PDB entry 7WTL | electron microscopy, 3.30 A resolution | chains C2 and SI of the 19 polymer chains in the assembly

== Chain C2 ==
Molecule: 18S rRNA
Source organism: Saccharomyces cerevisiae
Sequence (1800 nucleotides; numbered 1 to 1800; the number before each row is that of its first residue):
     1 UAUCUGGUUG AUCCUGCCAG UAGUCAUAUG CUUGUCUCAA AGAUUAAGCC AUGCAUGUCU
    61 AAGUAUAAGC AAUUUAUACA GUGAAACUGC GAAUGGCUCA UUAAAUCAGU UAUCGUUUAU
   121 UUGAUAGUUC CUUUACUACA UGGUAUAACU GUGGUAAUUC UAGAGCUAAU ACAUGCUUAA
   181 AAUCUCGACC CUUUGGAAGA GAUGUAUUUA UUAGAUAAAA AAUCAAUGUC UUCGGACUCU
   241 UUGAUGAUUC AUAAUAACUU UUCGAAUCGC AUGGCCUUGU GCUGGCGAUG GUUCAUUCAA
   301 AUUUCUGCCC UAUCAACUUU CGAUGGUAGG AUAGUGGCCU ACCAUGGUUU CAACGGGUAA
   361 CGGGGAAUAA GGGUUCGAUU CCGGAGAGGG AGCCUGAGAA ACGGCUACCA CAUCCAAGGA
   421 AGGCAGCAGG CGCGCAAAUU ACCCAAUCCU AAUUCAGGGA GGUAGUGACA AUAAAUAACG
   481 AUACAGGGCC CAUUCGGGUC UUGUAAUUGG AAUGAGUACA AUGUAAAUAC CUUAACGAGG
   541 AACAAUUGGA GGGCAAGUCU GGUGCCAGCA GCCGCGGUAA UUCCAGCUCC AAUAGCGUAU
   601 AUUAAAGUUG UUGCAGUUAA AAAGCUCGUA GUUGAACUUU GGGCCCGGUU GGCCGGUCCG
   661 AUUUUUUCGU GUACUGGAUU UCCAACGGGG CCUUUCCUUC UGGCUAACCU UGAGUCCUUG
   721 UGGCUCUUGG CGAACCAGGA CUUUUACUUU GAAAAAAUUA GAGUGUUCAA AGCAGGCGUA
   781 UUGCUCGAAU AUAUUAGCAU GGAAUAAUAG AAUAGGACGU UUGGUUCUAU UUUGUUGGUU
   841 UCUAGGACCA UCGUAAUGAU UAAUAGGGAC GGUCGGGGGC AUCAGUAUUC AAUUGUCAGA
   901 GGUGAAAUUC UUGGAUUUAU UGAAGACUAA CUACUGCGAA AGCAUUUGCC AAGGACGUUU
   961 UCAUUAAUCA AGAACGAAAG UUAGGGGAUC GAAGAUGAUC AGAUACCGUC GUAGUCUUAA
  1021 CCAUAAACUA UGCCGACUAG GGAUCGGGUG GUGUUUUUUU AAUGACCCAC UCGGCACCUU
  1081 ACGAGAAAUC AAAGUCUUUG GGUUCUGGGG GGAGUAUGGU CGCAAGGCUG AAACUUAAAG
  1141 GAAUUGACGG AAGGGCACCA CCAGGAGUGG AGCCUGCGGC UUAAUUUGAC UCAACACGGG
  1201 GAAACUCACC AGGUCCAGAC ACAAUAAGGA UUGACAGAUU GAGAGCUCUU UCUUGAUUUU
  1261 GUGGGUGGUG GUGCAUGGCC GUUCUUAGUU GGUGGAGUGA UUUGUCUGCU UAAUUGCGAU
  1321 AACGAACGAG ACCUUAACCU ACUAAAUAGU GGUGCUAGCA UUUGCUGGUU AUCCACUUCU
  1381 UAGAGGGACU AUCGGUUUCA AGCCGAUGGA AGUUUGAGGC AAUAACAGGU CUGUGAUGCC
  1441 CUUAGACGUU CUGGGCCGCA CGCGCGCUAC ACUGACGGAG CCAGCGAGUC UAACCUUGGC
  1501 CGAGAGGUCU UGGUAAUCUU GUGAAACUCC GUCGUGCUGG GGAUAGAGCA UUGUAAUUAU
  1561 UGCUCUUCAA CGAGGAAUUC CUAGUAAGCG CAAGUCAUCA GCUUGCGUUG AUUACGUCCC
  1621 UGCCCUUUGU ACACACCGCC CGUCGCUAGU ACCGAUUGAA UGGCUUAGUG AGGCCUCAGG
  1681 AUCUGCUUAG AGAAGGGGGC AACUCCAUCU CAGAGCGGAG AAUUUGGACA AACUUGGUCA
  1741 UUUAGAGGAA CUAAAAGUCG UAACAAGGUU UCCGUAGGUG AACCUGCGGA AGGAUCAUUA
Disordered / not traced: 73-75, 133-135, 489-498, 605-608, 651-683, 707-732, 1147-1765

== Chain SI ==
Protein: 40S ribosomal protein S8-A
Source organism: Saccharomyces cerevisiae
UniProt: P0CX39 (RS8A_YEAST); residues 1-200 here = UniProt positions 1-200
Amino-acid sequence (200 residues; row label = number of the first residue in the row):
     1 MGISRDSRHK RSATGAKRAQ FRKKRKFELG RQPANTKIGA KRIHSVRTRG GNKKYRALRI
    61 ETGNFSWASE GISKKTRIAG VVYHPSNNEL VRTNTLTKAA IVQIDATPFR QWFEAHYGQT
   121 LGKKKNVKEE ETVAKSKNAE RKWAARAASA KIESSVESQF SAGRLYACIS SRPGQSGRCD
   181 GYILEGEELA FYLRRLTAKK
Disordered / not traced: 1, 124-134
Swiss-Prot annotation at these positions:
  - modified residue: Thr62 (Phosphothreonine), Ser66 (Phosphoserine), Ser69 (Phosphoserine), Ser73 (Phosphoserine), Ser86 (Phosphoserine), Thr107 (Phosphothreonine), Ser154 (Phosphoserine), Ser155 (Phosphoserine), Ser158 (Phosphoserine), Ser161 (Phosphoserine)

== How chain C2 and chain SI interact ==
Contacting residue pairs - 143 pairs, chain C2 then chain SI:
  U101(C2) with Gln20(SI), sugar contact; Phe21(SI), base contact
  U102(C2) with Ala19(SI), phosphate contact; Gln20(SI), sugar contact
  A103(C2) with Ala19(SI), phosphate contact
  A105(C2) with Arg18(SI), salt bridge to the phosphate; Phe21(SI), sugar contact
  U106(C2) with Phe21(SI), sugar contact
  U117(C2) with Arg49(SI), sugar contact; Gly50(SI), sugar contact; Asn52(SI), phosphate contact
  U118(C2) with Gly50(SI), phosphate contact; Asn52(SI), phosphate contact
  C186(C2) with Lys142(SI), salt bridge to the phosphate; Arg146(SI), salt bridge to the phosphate
  G187(C2) with Asn138(SI), base contact; Lys142(SI), salt bridge to the phosphate
  C189(C2) with Arg141(SI), base contact
  C190(C2) with Lys137(SI), base contact
  C191(C2) with Lys137(SI), base contact
  U193(C2) with Lys137(SI), hydrogen bond to the base
  G195(C2) with Lys137(SI), hydrogen bond to the base
  G196(C2) with Arg141(SI), hydrogen bond to the base
  U207(C2) with Arg178(SI), hydrogen bond to the base
  U208(C2) with Ser171(SI), hydrogen bond to the sugar; Ser176(SI), sugar contact; Arg178(SI), sugar contact; Asp180(SI), hydrogen bond to the sugar
  U209(C2) with Ser170(SI), hydrogen bond to the phosphate; Ser171(SI), sugar contact; Asp180(SI), sugar contact; Gly181(SI), sugar contact
  A210(C2) with Ser66(SI), hydrogen bond to the sugar; Ala68(SI), sugar contact; Ser170(SI), phosphate contact
  A256(C2) with Gly71(SI), sugar contact; Ile72(SI), sugar contact; Ser73(SI), hydrogen bond to the sugar
  A257(C2) with Asn64(SI), hydrogen bond to the sugar; Ser73(SI), hydrogen bond to the sugar
  C258(C2) with Asn64(SI), hydrogen bond to the sugar; Lys75(SI), phosphate contact; Arg178(SI), hydrogen bond to the base
  U259(C2) with Lys75(SI), phosphate contact; Arg178(SI), hydrogen bond to the base
  U260(C2) with Lys41(SI), salt bridge to the phosphate; Ile43(SI), base contact; Ser45(SI), base contact
  U261(C2) with Tyr55(SI), base contact; Arg178(SI), hydrogen bond to the base
  A301(C2) with Phe27(SI), phosphate contact
  U302(C2) with Arg22(SI), salt bridge to the phosphate
  C317(C2) with Thr14(SI), base contact
  U318(C2) with Arg11(SI), hydrogen bond to the phosphate; Gly15(SI), sugar contact
  U319(C2) with Arg11(SI), salt bridge to the phosphate
  G322(C2) with Lys10(SI), hydrogen bond to the phosphate
  A323(C2) with Lys10(SI), salt bridge to the phosphate; Arg11(SI), hydrogen bond to the phosphate
  U324(C2) with Arg11(SI), phosphate contact; Ser12(SI), phosphate contact
  A328(C2) with Pro85(SI), sugar contact; Ser86(SI), hydrogen bond to the base
  G329(C2) with Ser86(SI), hydrogen bond to the sugar; Thr97(SI), phosphate contact; Lys98(SI), salt bridge to the phosphate; Ala99(SI), phosphate contact
  G330(C2) with Pro33(SI), sugar contact; Thr97(SI), sugar contact; Lys98(SI), hydrogen bond to the phosphate; Arg172(SI), salt bridge to the phosphate
  A331(C2) with Gly30(SI), sugar contact; Arg31(SI), hydrogen bond to the sugar; Gln32(SI), sugar contact; Pro33(SI), sugar contact; Ala34(SI), hydrogen bond to the phosphate; Arg56(SI), salt bridge to the phosphate; Arg172(SI), hydrogen bond to the base; Gly174(SI), phosphate contact; Gln175(SI), hydrogen bond to the phosphate
  U332(C2) with Arg5(SI), hydrogen bond to the sugar; Leu29(SI), sugar contact; Arg31(SI), salt bridge to the phosphate; Lys54(SI), salt bridge to the phosphate; Arg56(SI), salt bridge to the phosphate; Arg172(SI), hydrogen bond to the base; Gln175(SI), hydrogen bond to the phosphate
  A333(C2) with Phe27(SI), hydrogen bond to the base; Arg31(SI), salt bridge to the phosphate; Thr48(SI), phosphate contact; Arg49(SI), hydrogen bond to the phosphate; Lys54(SI), salt bridge to the phosphate
  G334(C2) with Arg5(SI), hydrogen bond to the base; Phe27(SI), base contact; Lys54(SI), salt bridge to the phosphate
  U335(C2) with Arg5(SI), hydrogen bond to the base
  G336(C2) with Arg5(SI), hydrogen bond to the base; Ser7(SI), hydrogen bond to the base
  G337(C2) with Lys10(SI), hydrogen bond to the sugar
  C338(C2) with Ser4(SI), hydrogen bond to the sugar; Arg5(SI), sugar contact; Asp6(SI), sugar contact; Ser7(SI), sugar contact; His9(SI), hydrogen bond to the phosphate; Lys10(SI), phosphate contact
  C339(C2) with His9(SI), salt bridge to the phosphate; Lys10(SI), salt bridge to the phosphate
  A341(C2) with Ser86(SI), hydrogen bond to the sugar; Asn87(SI), sugar contact
  G347(C2) with Ala13(SI), hydrogen bond to the sugar; Thr14(SI), hydrogen bond to the base
  U348(C2) with Ala13(SI), sugar contact; Thr14(SI), sugar contact
  A353(C2) with Thr14(SI), phosphate contact
  C354(C2) with Thr14(SI), hydrogen bond to the phosphate; Ala16(SI), phosphate contact
  G355(C2) with Lys17(SI), hydrogen bond to the phosphate
  G384(C2) with Phe21(SI), sugar contact
  A385(C2) with Phe21(SI), sugar contact; Arg22(SI), salt bridge to the phosphate; Arg25(SI), salt bridge to the phosphate
  G386(C2) with Lys23(SI), hydrogen bond to the phosphate; Arg25(SI), salt bridge to the phosphate
  A387(C2) with Lys23(SI), phosphate contact
  G390(C2) with Lys23(SI), salt bridge to the phosphate
  A391(C2) with Lys23(SI), salt bridge to the phosphate
  G392(C2) with Gly2(SI), sugar contact; Lys24(SI), salt bridge to the phosphate
  C393(C2) with Gly2(SI), phosphate contact
  G396(C2) with Lys26(SI), base contact; Arg47(SI), base contact
  A397(C2) with Arg47(SI), salt bridge to the phosphate; Gly50(SI), hydrogen bond to the phosphate; Gly51(SI), sugar contact
  G398(C2) with Arg47(SI), salt bridge to the phosphate; Arg49(SI), phosphate contact; Gly50(SI), hydrogen bond to the phosphate
  A399(C2) with Lys26(SI), phosphate contact; Arg49(SI), salt bridge to the phosphate
  A400(C2) with Lys24(SI), sugar contact; Arg25(SI), phosphate contact; Lys26(SI), base contact; Leu29(SI), base contact
Interface residues without a listed pair, chain C2 (69 interface residues in all): U185, A188, A197, U211, A300
Interface residues without a listed pair, chain SI (76 interface residues in all): His44, Lys74, His84, Ser136, Pro173, Gly177, Tyr182

== Overview ==
69 residues of chain C2 face 76 of chain SI across their interface; the contacts include 45 hydrogen bonds and
28 salt bridges. Among the polar pairs are U193(C2)-Lys137(SI), G195(C2)-Lys137(SI) and G196(C2)-Arg141(SI).
Chain C2 is 18S rRNA and chain SI is 40S ribosomal protein S8-A, both from Saccharomyces cerevisiae; the
structure, Cryo-EM structure of a yeast pre-40S ribosomal subunit - State Dis-D, was determined by electron
microscopy together with 7WTM from the same study.
